4XSZ - chains C and F of the 6 polymer chains in the assembly; structure by X-ray diffraction, 3.68 A resolution.

# Chain C
Protein: DNA-directed RNA polymerase subunit beta
Source organism: Escherichia coli O139:H28 (strain E24377A / ETEC)
Notes: EC 2.7.7.6
Reference sequence: A7ZUK1 (RPOB_ECO24); numbering as in UniProt (aligned over 1-1342)
Sequence (1342 residues; row label = number of the first residue in the row):
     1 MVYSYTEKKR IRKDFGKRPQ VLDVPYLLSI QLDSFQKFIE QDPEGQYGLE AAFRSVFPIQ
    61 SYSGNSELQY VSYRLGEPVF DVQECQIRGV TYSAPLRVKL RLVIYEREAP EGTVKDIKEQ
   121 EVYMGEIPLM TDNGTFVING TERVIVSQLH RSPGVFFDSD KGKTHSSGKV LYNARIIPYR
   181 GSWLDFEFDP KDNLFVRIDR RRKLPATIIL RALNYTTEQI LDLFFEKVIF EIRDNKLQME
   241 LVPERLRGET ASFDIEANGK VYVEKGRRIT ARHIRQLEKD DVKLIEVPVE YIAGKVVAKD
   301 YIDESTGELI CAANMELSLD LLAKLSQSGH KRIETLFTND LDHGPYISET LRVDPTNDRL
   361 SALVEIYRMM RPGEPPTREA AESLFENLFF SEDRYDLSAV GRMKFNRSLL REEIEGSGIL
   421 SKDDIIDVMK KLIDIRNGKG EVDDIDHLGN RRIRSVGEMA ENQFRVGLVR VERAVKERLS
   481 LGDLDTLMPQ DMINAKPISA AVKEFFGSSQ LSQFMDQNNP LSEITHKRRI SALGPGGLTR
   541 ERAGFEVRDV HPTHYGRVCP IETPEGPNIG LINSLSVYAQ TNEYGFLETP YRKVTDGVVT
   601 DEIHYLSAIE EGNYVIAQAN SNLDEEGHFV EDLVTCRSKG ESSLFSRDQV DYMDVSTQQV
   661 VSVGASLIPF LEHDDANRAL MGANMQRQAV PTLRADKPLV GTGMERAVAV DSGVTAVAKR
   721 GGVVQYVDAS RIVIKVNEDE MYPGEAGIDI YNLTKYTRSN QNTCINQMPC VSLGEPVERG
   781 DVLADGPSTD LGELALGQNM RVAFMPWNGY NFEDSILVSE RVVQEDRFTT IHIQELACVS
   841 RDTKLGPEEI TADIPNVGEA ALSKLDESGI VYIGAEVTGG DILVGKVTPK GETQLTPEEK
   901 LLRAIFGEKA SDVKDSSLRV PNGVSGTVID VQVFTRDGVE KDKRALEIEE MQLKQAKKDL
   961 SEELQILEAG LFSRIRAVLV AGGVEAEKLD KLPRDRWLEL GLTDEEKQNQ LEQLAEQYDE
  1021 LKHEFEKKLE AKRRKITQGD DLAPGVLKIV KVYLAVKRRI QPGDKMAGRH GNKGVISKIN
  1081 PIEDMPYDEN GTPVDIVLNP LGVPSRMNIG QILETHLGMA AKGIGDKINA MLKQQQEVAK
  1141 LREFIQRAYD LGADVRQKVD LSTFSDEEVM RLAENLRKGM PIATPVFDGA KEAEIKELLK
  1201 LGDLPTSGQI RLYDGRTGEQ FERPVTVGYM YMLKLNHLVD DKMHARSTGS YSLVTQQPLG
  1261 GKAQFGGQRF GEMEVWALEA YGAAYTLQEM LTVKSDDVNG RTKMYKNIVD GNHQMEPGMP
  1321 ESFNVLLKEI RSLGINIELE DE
Not modelled in the structure: 1-2
Swiss-Prot annotation at these positions:
  - modified residue (N6-acetyllysine): Lys-1022, Lys-1200
Small-molecule neighbours: cbr-9393 (42U; 4-[3-(4-fluorophenyl)-1H-pyrazol-4-yl]-N-[2-(piperazin-1-yl)ethyl]-2-(trifluoromethyl)aniline): Asp-444, Val-550, His-551, Pro-552, Tyr-555, Arg-637, Gly-640, Glu-641, Ser-642
What the authors report for this chain:
  - binding site for cbr-9393: Asp-444, His-551, Pro-552, Arg-637, Ser-642
  - mutagenesis - P560L, E562V, R637C, R637S, S642F, S642P: increased growth in response to CBR compounds (citing earlier work)
  - mutagenesis - P552L: increased growth (citing earlier work)

# Chain F
Protein: RNA polymerase sigma factor RpoD
Source organism: Escherichia coli (strain K12)
Reference sequence: P00579 (RPOD_ECOLI); residue numbers follow UniProt; this construct covers 92-613
Sequence (522 residues; each row starts with the number of its first residue):
    92 GRTTDPVRMY MREMGTVELL TREGEIDIAK RIEDGINQVQ CSVAEYPEAI TYLLEQYDRV
   152 EAEEARLSDL ITGFVDPNAE EDLAPTATHV GSELSQEDLD DDEDEDEEDG DDDSADDDNS
   212 IDPELAREKF AELRAQYVVT RDTIKAKGRS HATAQEEILK LSEVFKQFRL VPKQFDYLVN
   272 SMRVMMDRVR TQERLIMKLC VEQCKMPKKN FITLFTGNET SDTWFNAAIA MNKPWSEKLH
   332 DVSEEVHRAL QKLQQIEEET GLTIEQVKDI NRRMSIGEAK ARRAKKEMVE ANLRLVISIA
   392 KKYTNRGLQF LDLIQEGNIG LMKAVDKFEY RRGYKFSTYA TWWIRQAITR SIADQARTIR
   452 IPVHMIETIN KLNRISRQML QEMGREPTPE ELAERMLMPE DKIRKVLKIA KEPISMETPI
   512 GDDEDSHLGD FIEDTTLELP LDSATTESLR AATHDVLAGL TAREAKVLRM RFGIDMNTDY
   572 TLEEVGKQFD VTRERIRQIE AKALRKLRHP SRSEVLRSFL DD
Not modelled in the structure: 168-212, 237-242, 613
Swiss-Prot annotation at these positions:
  - DNA-binding region: Leu-573 to Ala-592 (H-T-H motif)
  - region: Arg-584 to Arg-599 (Interaction with anti-sigma factors)
  - motif: Asp-403 to Gln-406 (Interaction with polymerase core subunit RpoC)
  - site: Arg-562 (Interaction with anti-sigma factors)
  - mutagenesis: Ala-553 (A553D: Disrupts the interaction with Escherichia phage lambda antitermination protein Q), Arg-596 (R596D/E: 2-fold reduction in activation of class II Crp-dependent promoters)

# Chain C / chain F interface
Pairs across the interface - 62 pairs, chain C then chain F:
  Arg-97(C) with Gly-475(F), hydrogen bond (side chain-backbone)
  Val-122(C) with Gln-472(F)
  Tyr-123(C) with Leu-471(F), hydrophobic; Gln-472(F); Arg-476(F)
  Glu-126(C) with Arg-476(F)
  Gln-490(C) with Gln-469(F); Gln-472(F), hydrogen bond
  Asp-491(C) with Arg-468(F)
  Asn-494(C) with Arg-468(F)
  Ala-495(C) with Leu-471(F), hydrophobic
  Asn-856(C) with Asp-612(F)
  Pro-897(C) with Phe-563(F); Gly-564(F); Ile-565(F)
  Glu-898(C) with Leu-540(F); Thr-544(F); Ile-565(F)
  Lys-900(C) with Phe-563(F)
  Leu-901(C) with Leu-559(F), hydrophobic; Phe-563(F), hydrophobic; Ile-565(F), hydrophobic
  Leu-902(C) with Leu-607(F); Leu-611(F), hydrophobic
  Arg-903(C) with Leu-611(F)
  Ala-904(C) with Phe-563(F), hydrophobic; Arg-599(F)
  Ile-905(C) with Leu-595(F), hydrophobic; Leu-598(F), hydrophobic; Arg-599(F), hydrogen bond (backbone-side chain); Leu-607(F), hydrophobic
  Phe-906(C) with Ser-604(F); Leu-607(F), hydrophobic; Arg-608(F); Leu-611(F), hydrophobic
  Glu-908(C) with Leu-611(F)
  Arg-936(C) with Arg-495(F)
  Asp-1041(C) with Pro-480(F)
  Pro-1044(C) with Lys-499(F); Lys-502(F)
  Gly-1045(C) with Lys-499(F)
  Thr-1248(C) with Pro-531(F); Leu-532(F)
  Ser-1250(C) with Glu-524(F), hydrogen bond
  Tyr-1251(C) with Glu-524(F); Asp-525(F), hydrogen bond (backbone-backbone)
  Ser-1252(C) with Asp-521(F); Ile-523(F)
  Leu-1253(C) with Ile-523(F), hydrogen bond (backbone-backbone); Asp-525(F)
  Val-1254(C) with Gly-520(F)
  Gln-1256(C) with Asp-525(F); Leu-528(F)
  Leu-1259(C) with Asp-521(F); Phe-522(F); Glu-524(F)
  Gly-1261(C) with Glu-524(F)
  Arg-1301(C) with Leu-528(F)
  Tyr-1305(C) with Pro-531(F); Leu-532(F)
  Lys-1306(C) with Ser-534(F); Glu-538(F), salt bridge
Other interface residues (no listed pair), chain C (42 interface residues in all): Pro-372, Gly-373, Glu-374, Gln-510, Glu-899, Thr-1302, Asp-1310
Other interface residues (no listed pair), chain F (43 interface residues in all): Thr-94, Arg-99, Asp-514, Ala-535, Arg-541, Leu-548, Asp-566, Phe-610

# In short
42 residues of chain C face 43 of chain F across their interface, with 6 hydrogen bonds and 1 salt bridge.
Polar pairs include Lys-1306(C)/Glu-538(F), Arg-97(C)/Gly-475(F) and Gln-490(C)/Gln-472(F). From the paper: a
binding site for cbr-9393 at Asp-444(C), His-551(C) and Pro-552(C) among others; P560L, E562V and R637C of
chain C, among others, increase growth in response to CBR compounds; 7 substitutions were tested in all.
Chain C is DNA-directed RNA polymerase subunit beta (Escherichia coli O139:H28 (strain E24377A / ETEC)) and
chain F is RNA polymerase sigma factor RpoD (Escherichia coli (strain K12)); the structure, Crystal structure
of CBR 9393 bound to Escherichia coli RNA polymerase holoenzyme, was determined by X-ray diffraction (same
publication as 4XSX and 4XSY).
